PDB entry 6YO0 | electron microscopy, 2.90 A resolution | chains G1 and b of the 12 polymer chains in the assembly

== Chain G1 ==
Molecule: Oligomycin sensitivity-conferring protein (OSCP)
From: Tetrahymena thermophila
UniProt: I7MMI7 (I7MMI7_TETTS); numbering as in UniProt (aligned over 1-219)
Amino-acid sequence (219 residues; numbered 1 to 219; the number before each row is that of its first residue):
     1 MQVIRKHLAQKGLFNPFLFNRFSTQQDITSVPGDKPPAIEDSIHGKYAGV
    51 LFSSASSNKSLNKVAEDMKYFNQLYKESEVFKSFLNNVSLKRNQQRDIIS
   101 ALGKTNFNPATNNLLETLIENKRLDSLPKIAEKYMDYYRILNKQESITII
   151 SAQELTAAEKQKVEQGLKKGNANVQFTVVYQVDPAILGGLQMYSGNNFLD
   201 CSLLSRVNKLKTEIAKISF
Disordered / not traced: 1-31

== Chain b ==
Molecule: subunit b
From: Tetrahymena thermophila
UniProt: I7MJ84 (I7MJ84_TETTS); residues 1-381 here = UniProt positions 1-381
Amino-acid sequence (381 residues; each row starts with the number of its first residue):
     1 MHSTLRVFTKNNCLSFTNMNRFSTAAQVAQANYSKFRADYSASVAAFQQR
    51 IKTIEKENTGSMKKPMAKAYEHPYNSEHHPLNFSAVKIAETFHDFIGPEQ
   101 VSPHYESFAMSRKFLLTFWGGFFVLNFGMATVDLNWIMKSTYIPWIFWFQ
   151 LMYFYVEGKNSMFMPLLQRFYRRAAANEIFTMEAFYHENIENKLRNLMRI
   201 TKGQLEYWDIHTSYGEIRADSINNFLANEYLRLQSHITSRALNILKQAQA
   251 YETMNQAALLQKLIDDATSAIDNALKGDKKAEVLARSLDSAIDGLSKGYM
   301 DYQNDPLLPLILSSIEANVKKITTLSAQEQANLIGLTAEQLKSIKENDVR
   351 ARKEFLESQPKLDNNLKNIESVKKILATWGK
Disordered / not traced: 1-26, 62-210, 381

== How chain G1 and chain b interact ==
Contacting residue pairs - 29 pairs, chain G1 then chain b:
  Gln153(G1) - Leu284(b)
  Glu159(G1) - Leu288(b)
  Val163(G1) - Ile292(b)  hydrophobic
  Gly166(G1) - Leu295(b)
  Gly166(G1) - Ser296(b)
  Leu167(G1) - Leu295(b)  hydrophobic
  Lys169(G1) - Ser296(b)
  Gly170(G1) - Ser296(b)  hydrogen bond (backbone-backbone)
  Gly188(G1) - Leu284(b)
  Gly188(G1) - Ser287(b)
  Leu190(G1) - Leu288(b)  hydrophobic
  Leu190(G1) - Ala291(b)  hydrophobic
  Met192(G1) - Leu295(b)  hydrophobic
  Leu199(G1) - Gly298(b)
  Cys201(G1) - Ala291(b)  hydrophobic
  Cys201(G1) - Met300(b)  hydrophobic
  Cys201(G1) - Tyr302(b)
  Ser202(G1) - Tyr302(b)  hydrogen bond (backbone-side chain)
  Leu203(G1) - Val283(b)  hydrophobic
  Leu203(G1) - Ser287(b)
  Arg206(G1) - Tyr302(b)
  Arg206(G1) - Asp305(b)  salt bridge
  Arg206(G1) - Leu307(b)
  Arg206(G1) - Leu308(b)
  Leu210(G1) - Ile311(b)  hydrophobic
  Ile214(G1) - Ile264(b)  hydrophobic
  Phe219(G1) - Ala257(b)
  Phe219(G1) - Leu260(b)  hydrophobic
  Phe219(G1) - Gln261(b)
Interface residues without a listed pair, chain G1 (22 interface residues in all): Lys162, Asp200, Ser205, Val207
Interface residues without a listed pair, chain b (22 interface residues in all): Ile271, Leu275, Gly294

== In short ==
The chain G1/chain b interface involves 22 residues from each chain, with 2 hydrogen bonds and 1 salt bridge.
Polar pairs include Arg206(G1)-Asp305(b), Ser202(G1)-Tyr302(b) and Gly170(G1)-Ser296(b).
Here chain G1 is Oligomycin sensitivity-conferring protein (OSCP) and chain b is subunit b, both from
Tetrahymena thermophila. Entry 6YO0 (Cryo-EM structure of Tetrahymena thermophila mitochondrial ATP synthase -
F1/peripheral stalk) was determined by electron microscopy (same publication as 6YNV, 6YNW, 6YNX, 6YNY and
6YNZ).
